7PLC - chain A; structure by X-ray diffraction, 2.15 A resolution.

== Chain A ==
Protein: Smp-30/Cgr1 family protein
From: Caulobacter vibrioides (strain ATCC 19089 / CB15)
Notes: EC 3.1.1.68
UniProtKB: Q9A9Z1 (Q9A9Z1_CAUVC); residues 3-290 here correspond to UniProt positions 2-289 (UniProt number = residue number - 1)
Chain sequence (290 residues; row label = number of the first residue in the row):
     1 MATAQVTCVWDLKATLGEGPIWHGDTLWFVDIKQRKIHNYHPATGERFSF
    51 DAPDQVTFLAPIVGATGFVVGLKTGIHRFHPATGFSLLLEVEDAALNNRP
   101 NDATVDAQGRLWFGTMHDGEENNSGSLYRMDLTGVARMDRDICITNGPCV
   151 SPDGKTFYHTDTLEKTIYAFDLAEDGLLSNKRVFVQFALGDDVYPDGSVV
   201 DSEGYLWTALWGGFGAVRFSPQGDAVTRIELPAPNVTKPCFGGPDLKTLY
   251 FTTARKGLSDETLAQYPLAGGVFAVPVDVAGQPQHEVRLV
Not modelled in the structure: 1-4
Construct notes: initiating methionine (1); expression tag (2)
Curated features (UniProtKB/Swiss-Prot):
  - active site: Asp196 (Proton donor/acceptor)
  - binding site (Fe(2+)): Glu18, Asn146, Asp196
  - binding site (D-xylono-1,5-lactone): Arg99, Asn101, Glu120, Asn146
Bound ions: Fe2+: Glu18, Asn146, Asp196 (together with beta-D-xylopyranose)
Small-molecule neighbours:
  - beta-D-xylopyranose (XYP), molecule 1: Asp11, Lys13, Pro267, Leu268
  - beta-D-xylopyranose (XYP), molecule 2: Leu16, Glu18, Ile32, Arg99, Asn101, Met116, Glu120, Ile144, Asn146, Asp196, Trp211, Lys256
  - alpha-D-xylopyranose (XYS): His23, Ala65, Thr66, Gly67, Phe68, His80, Pro81
From the paper describing this entry:
  - Fe2+ coordination: Glu18, Asn146, Asp196
  - binding site for beta-D-xylopyranose: Arg99, Asn101, Glu120, Asn146, Trp211
  - binding site for alpha-D-xylopyranose: His23, Gly67
  - specificity-determining residues: Trp28 (proposed by the authors, not directly observed)

== Overview ==
Chain A binds beta-D-xylopyranose and alpha-D-xylopyranose. Glu18, Asn146 and Asp196 coordinate Fe2+. Curated
annotation (UniProt) lists active-site residue Asp196, 3 Fe2+-binding residues and 4
D-xylono-1,5-lactone-binding residues. From the paper: a binding site for beta-D-xylopyranose at Arg99, Asn101
and Glu120 among others; a binding site for alpha-D-xylopyranose at His23 and Gly67.
Chain A is Smp-30/Cgr1 family protein (Caulobacter vibrioides (strain ATCC 19089 / CB15)); the structure,
Caulobacter crescentus xylonolactonase with D-xylose, P21 space group, was determined by X-ray diffraction
together with 7PLB and 7PLD from the same study.
